3O62 - chains D and I of the 10 polymer chains in the assembly; structure by X-ray diffraction, 3.22 A resolution.

== Chain D ==
Name: Histone H2B 1.1
Source organism: Xenopus laevis
Reference sequence: P02281 (H2B11_XENLA); residues 1-122 here correspond to UniProt positions 5-126 (UniProt number = residue number + 4)
Sequence (122 residues; each row starts with the number of its first residue):
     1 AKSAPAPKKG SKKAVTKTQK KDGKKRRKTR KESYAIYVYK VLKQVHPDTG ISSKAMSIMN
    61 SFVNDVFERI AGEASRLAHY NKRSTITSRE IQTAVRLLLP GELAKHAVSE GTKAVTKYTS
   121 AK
Not modelled in the structure: 1-27
Sequence notes: conflict Thr29 (Ser33 in P02281)
Curated features (UniProtKB/Swiss-Prot):
  - modified residue: Lys2 (N6-acetyllysine), Lys9 (N6-acetyllysine), Ser11 (Phosphoserine), Lys12 (N6-acetyllysine), Lys17 (N6-acetyllysine)
  - glycosylation: Ser109 (O-linked (GlcNAc) serine)
  - cross-link: Lys117 (Glycyl lysine isopeptide (Lys-Gly) (interchain with G-Cter in ubiquitin))

== Chain I ==
Molecule: 146-nt DNA strand
Sequence (146 nucleotides; numbered 1 to 146; the number before each row is that of its first residue):
     1 ATCAATATCC ACCTGCAGAT TCTACCAAAA GTGTATTTGG AAACTGCTCC ATCAAAAGGC
    61 ATGTTCACCG TGATTCCCCT CAACATCGGA AAACTACCTC GTCAAAGGTT TATGTGAAAA
   121 CCATCTTAGA CGTCCACCTA TAACTA
Ion coordination: Cisplatin Pt: DG70, DG72
Small-molecule neighbours: Cisplatin (CPT): DG70, DG72, DA73

== Chain D / chain I interface ==
Pairs across the interface - 16 pairs, chain D then chain I:
  Lys28(D) with DA27(I), phosphate contact; DC103(I), phosphate contact
  Thr29(D) with DC103(I), hydrogen bond to the phosphate
  Arg30(D) with DA28(I), hydrogen bond to the phosphate; DA29(I), salt bridge to the phosphate
  Tyr39(D) with DT20(I), phosphate contact; DT21(I), hydrogen bond to the phosphate
  Gly50(D) with DT20(I), phosphate contact
  Ile51(D) with DT20(I), hydrogen bond to the phosphate
  Ser52(D) with DA19(I), hydrogen bond to the phosphate
  Ser53(D) with DA19(I), hydrogen bond to the phosphate
  Arg83(D) with DG40(I), salt bridge to the phosphate
  Ser84(D) with DG39(I), phosphate contact; DG40(I), hydrogen bond to the phosphate
  Thr85(D) with DG39(I), hydrogen bond to the phosphate; DG40(I), hydrogen bond to the phosphate
Other interface residues (no listed pair), chain D (13 interface residues in all): Lys54, Lys82
Other interface residues (no listed pair), chain I (10 interface residues in all): DA41

== Overview ==
Chain D and chain I form an interface of 13 and 10 residues respectively; the contacts include 9 hydrogen
bonds and 2 salt bridges. Among the polar pairs are Thr29(D)-DC103(I), Arg30(D)-DA28(I) and Tyr39(D)-DT21(I).
Bound to chain I: Cisplatin.
Here chain D is Histone H2B 1.1 (Xenopus laevis) and chain I is a 146-nt DNA strand. Entry 3O62 (Nucleosome
core particle modified with a cisplatin 1,3-cis-{Pt(NH3)2}2+-d(GpTpG) intrastrand cross-link) was determined
by X-ray diffraction.
